PDB entry 3WBM | X-ray diffraction, 2.00 A resolution | chains C and Y of the 6 polymer chains in the assembly

[Chain C]
Name: DNA/RNA-binding protein Alba 1
Organism: Sulfolobus shibatae
Reference sequence: P60848 (ALBA1_SULSH); residues 1-97 here = UniProt positions 1-97
Amino-acid sequence (97 residues; row label = number of the first residue in the row):
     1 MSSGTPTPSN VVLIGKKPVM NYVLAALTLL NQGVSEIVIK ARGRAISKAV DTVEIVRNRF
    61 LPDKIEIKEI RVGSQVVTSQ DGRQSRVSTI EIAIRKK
Disordered / not traced: 1-4, 78-84
UniProt features mapped onto this chain:
  - binding site (RNA): Lys16, Lys17, Tyr22, Arg42, Arg44
  - modified residue: Ser2 (N-acetylserine), Lys16 (N6-acetyllysine)
  - mutagenesis: Pro8 (P8A: No effect on cis-trans isomerization of dimer), Lys16 (K16A: Decreases binding affinity for RNA. Significantly decreases binding affinity for RNA; when associated with A-22 or A-44. Abolishes binding of RNA with no significant effects on oligomerization ...), Lys17 (K17A: No significant effects on binding affinity for RNA), Met20 (M20E: Reduces ability to form higher order oligomers with no significant effects on binding affinity for RNA; when associated with E-24 and E-27. No significant effects on binding affinity for RNA ...), Tyr22 (Y22A: Decreases binding affinity for RNA. Decreases binding affinity for RNA; when associated with A-44. Significantly decreases binding affinity for RNA; when associated with A-16 ...), Leu24 (L24E: Reduces ability to form higher order oligomers with no significant effects on binding affinity for RNA; when associated with E-20 and E-27. No significant effects on binding affinity for RNA ...), Leu27 (L27E: Reduces ability to form higher order oligomers with no significant effects on binding affinity for RNA; when associated with E-20 and E-24. No significant effects on binding affinity for RNA ...), Arg42 (R42A: Moderately decreases binding affinity for RNA), Arg44 (R44A: Decreases binding affinity for RNA. Decreases binding affinity for RNA; when associated with A-16 or A-22. Abolishes binding of RNA with no significant effects on oligomerization ...), Phe60 (F60E: No significant effects on binding affinity for RNA and oligomerization. Reduces ability to form higher order oligomers with no significant effects on binding affinity for RNA ...), Pro62 (P62A: Loss of cis-trans isomerization of dimer)
What the authors report for this chain:
  - binding site for the 25-nt RNA strand: Lys16, Lys17, Tyr22, Arg42, Arg44
  - mutagenesis - K17A, M20E/L24E/L27E, M20E/L24E/L27E/F60E, F60E: unchanged binding to the 25-nt RNA strand (chain Y)
  - mutagenesis - K16A (3-12-fold), K16A/Y22A (>60-fold), K16A/R44A (>60-fold), Y22A (3-12-fold), Y22A/R44A (10-fold), R42A (less than 2-fold), R44A (3-12-fold): decreased binding to the 25-nt RNA strand (chain Y)
  - mutagenesis - K16A/Y22A/R44A: abolished binding to the 25-nt RNA strand (chain Y)
  - binding site for the 25-nt RNA strand (chain Y): Lys16

[Chain Y]
Molecule: 25-nt RNA strand
Sequence (25 nucleotides; row label = number of the first residue in the row):
     1 GGUAAGAGCA CCCGACUGCU CUUCC

[Interface between chain C and chain Y]
Pairs across the interface (12; chain C residue first):
  Gly15(C) - U17(Y)  phosphate contact
  Lys16(C) - U17(Y)  hydrogen bond to the phosphate
  Lys16(C) - G18(Y)  salt bridge to the phosphate
  Lys17(C) - C16(Y)  salt bridge to the phosphate
  Lys17(C) - U17(Y)  salt bridge to the phosphate
  Tyr22(C) - U17(Y)  phosphate contact
  Arg42(C) - G18(Y)  sugar contact
  Gly43(C) - G18(Y)  phosphate contact
  Gly43(C) - C19(Y)  phosphate contact
  Arg44(C) - C19(Y)  hydrogen bond to the phosphate
  Arg44(C) - U20(Y)  salt bridge to the phosphate
  Ala45(C) - G18(Y)  phosphate contact
Also at the interface, not in a pair above, chain C (10 interface residues in all): Ile14, Val87

[Summary]
10 residues of chain C face 5 of chain Y across their interface; the contacts include 2 hydrogen bonds and 4
salt bridges. Polar contacts include Lys16(C)-U17(Y), Arg44(C)-C19(Y) and Lys16(C)-G18(Y). The paper reports a
binding site for the 25-nt RNA strand at Lys16(C), Lys17(C) and Tyr22(C) among others; K16A, K16A/Y22A and
K16A/R44A of chain C, among others, reduce binding to the 25-nt RNA strand (chain Y); 12 substitutions were
tested in all.
Here chain C is DNA/RNA-binding protein Alba 1 (Sulfolobus shibatae) and chain Y is a 25-nt RNA strand. Entry
3WBM (Crystal Structure of protein-RNA complex) was determined by X-ray diffraction.
